8XP0 - chains M and N of the 18 polymer chains in the assembly; structure by electron microscopy, 4.00 A resolution.

# Chain M
Molecule: Flagellar motor switch protein FliG
Organism: Salmonella enterica subsp. enterica serovar Typhimurium str. LT2
Reference sequence: P0A1J9 (FLIG_SALTY); residue numbers follow UniProt; this construct covers 1-331
Amino-acid sequence (331 residues; each row starts with the number of its first residue):
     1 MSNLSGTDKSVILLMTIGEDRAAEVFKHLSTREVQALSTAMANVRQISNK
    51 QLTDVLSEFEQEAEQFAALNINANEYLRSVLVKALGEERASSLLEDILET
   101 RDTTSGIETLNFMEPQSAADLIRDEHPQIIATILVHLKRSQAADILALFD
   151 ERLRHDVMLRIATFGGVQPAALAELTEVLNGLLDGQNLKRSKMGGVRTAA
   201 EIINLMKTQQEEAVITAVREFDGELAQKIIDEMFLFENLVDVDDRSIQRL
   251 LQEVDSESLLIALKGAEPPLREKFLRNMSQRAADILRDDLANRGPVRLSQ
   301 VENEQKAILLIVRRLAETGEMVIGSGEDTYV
Unresolved in the structure: 1-4, 100-103, 324-331
Curated features (UniProtKB/Swiss-Prot):
  - motif: Glu-125 to Gln-128 (Part of the EHPQR-motif)
  - site: Arg-160 (Part of the EHPQR-motif)

# Chain N
Molecule: Flagellar M-ring protein
Organism: Salmonella enterica subsp. enterica serovar Typhimurium str. LT2
Reference sequence: P15928 (FLIF_SALTY); residues 1-560 here = UniProt positions 1-560
Amino-acid sequence (560 residues; each row starts with the number of its first residue):
     1 MSATASTATQPKPLEWLNRLRANPRIPLIVAGSAAVAIVVAMVLWAKTPD
    51 YRTLFSNLSDQDGGAIVAQLTQMNIPYRFANGSGAIEVPADKVHELRLRL
   101 AQQGLPKGGAVGFELLDQEKFGISQFSEQVNYQRALEGELARTIETLGPV
   151 KSARVHLAMPKPSLFVREQKSPSASVTVTLEPGRALDEGQISAVVHLVSS
   201 AVAGLPPGNVTLVDQSGHLLTQSNTSGRDLNDAQLKFANDVESRIQRRIE
   251 AILSPIVGNGNVHAQVTAQLDFANKEQTEEHYSPNGDASKATLRSRQLNI
   301 SEQVGAGYPGGVPGALSNQPAPPNEAPIATPPTNQQNAQNTPQTSTSTNS
   351 NSAGPRSTQRNETSNYEVDRTIRHTKMNVGDIERLSVAVVVNYKTLADGK
   401 PLPLTADQMKQIEDLTREAMGFSDKRGDTLNVVNSPFSAVDNTGGELPFW
   451 QQQSFIDQLLAAGRWLLVLVVAWILWRKAVRPQLTRRVEEAKAAQEQAQV
   501 RQETEEAVEVRLSKDEQLQQRRANQRLGAEVMSQRIREMSDNDPRVVALV
   551 IRQWMSNDHE
Unresolved in the structure: 1-531, 559-560

# Chain M / chain N interface
Pairs across the interface (43; chain M residue first):
  Ser-5(M) with Asp-558(N)
  Gly-6(M) with Trp-554(N); Asp-558(N), hydrogen bond (backbone-side chain)
  Thr-7(M) with Asp-558(N), hydrogen bond (backbone-side chain)
  Lys-9(M) with Trp-554(N)
  Ser-10(M) with Ile-551(N); Trp-554(N)
  Leu-13(M) with Met-539(N), hydrophobic; Val-547(N), hydrophobic
  Leu-14(M) with Ile-551(N), hydrophobic
  Arg-21(M) with Ser-540(N), hydrogen bond (side chain-backbone)
  Glu-24(M) with Pro-544(N)
  Val-25(M) with Pro-544(N); Val-547(N), hydrophobic; Ala-548(N), hydrophobic; Ile-551(N), hydrophobic
  His-28(M) with Pro-544(N); Arg-545(N); Ala-548(N); Arg-552(N), hydrogen bond (backbone-side chain)
  Leu-29(M) with Ala-548(N), hydrophobic
  Glu-33(M) with Arg-552(N), salt bridge; Met-555(N)
  Leu-37(M) with Ile-551(N), hydrophobic
  Leu-56(M) with Ile-536(N), hydrophobic; Met-539(N), hydrophobic
  Glu-58(M) with Trp-554(N), hydrogen bond
  Phe-59(M) with Met-539(N), hydrophobic; Val-547(N), hydrophobic; Val-550(N), hydrophobic; Trp-554(N)
  Glu-60(M) with Arg-535(N); Met-539(N)
  Glu-62(M) with Val-550(N); Gln-553(N), hydrogen bond; Trp-554(N)
  Phe-66(M) with Val-546(N); Leu-549(N), hydrophobic; Val-550(N), hydrophobic; Gln-553(N)
  Asn-70(M) with Arg-545(N), hydrogen bond (backbone-side chain); Val-546(N); Leu-549(N)
Interface residues without a listed pair, chain M (28 interface residues in all): Thr-16, Ile-17, Ala-36, Val-55, Ala-63, Ala-67, Ile-71
Interface residues without a listed pair, chain N (18 interface residues in all): Asn-542

# In short
The interface between chain M and chain N involves 28 residues on one side and 18 on the other; the contacts
include 7 hydrogen bonds and 1 salt bridge. Polar pairs include Glu-33(M)/Arg-552(N), Gly-6(M)/Asp-558(N) and
Thr-7(M)/Asp-558(N).
Here chain M is Flagellar motor switch protein FliG and chain N is Flagellar M-ring protein, both from
Salmonella enterica subsp. enterica serovar Typhimurium str. LT2. Entry 8XP0 (Cryo-EM structure of the
protomers of the C ring in the CCW state) was determined by electron microscopy together with 8WHT, 8WIW,
8WK3, 8WK4, 8WKI, 8WKK and 11 further entries from the same study.
